Entry 4L7Z (X-ray diffraction, 2.50 A resolution); this record covers chains B and E of the 6 polymer chains in the assembly.

[Chain B (and E)]
Molecule: HpcH/HpaI aldolase
From: Chloroflexus aurantiacus
Notes: EC 4.1.3.24; chain E of this document is another copy of the same molecule, construct and numbering; everything in this record applies to it too
Reference sequence: A9WC35 (A9WC35_CHLAA); numbering as in UniProt (aligned over 1-348)
Sequence (348 residues; row label = number of the first residue in the row):
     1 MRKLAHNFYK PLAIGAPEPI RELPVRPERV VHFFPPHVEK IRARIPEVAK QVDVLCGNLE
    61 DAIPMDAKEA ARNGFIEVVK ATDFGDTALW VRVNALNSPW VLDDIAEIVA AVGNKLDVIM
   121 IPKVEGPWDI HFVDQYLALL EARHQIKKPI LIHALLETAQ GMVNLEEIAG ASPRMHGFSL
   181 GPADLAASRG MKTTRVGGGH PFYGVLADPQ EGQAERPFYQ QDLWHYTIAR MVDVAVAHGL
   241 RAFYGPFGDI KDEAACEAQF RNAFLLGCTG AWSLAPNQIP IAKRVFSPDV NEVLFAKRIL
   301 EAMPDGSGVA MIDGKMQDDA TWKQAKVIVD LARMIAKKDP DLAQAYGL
Not modelled in the structure: 1, 210-215 (chain E: 1, 210-214)
From the paper describing this entry:
  - binding site for 2-amino-2-hydroxymethyl-propane-1,3-diol: Gln221, Asp222
  - catalytic residues: Arg92, Asp318 (proposed by the authors, not directly observed)
  - specificity-determining residues: Ala183 (by similarity / conservation)

[Chain B / chain E interface]
Contacting residue pairs (23):
  Arg2(B) - Arg2(E)  hydrogen bond (side chain-backbone)
  Arg2(B) - Lys3(E)  hydrogen bond (side chain-backbone)
  Arg2(B) - Leu4(E)
  Lys3(B) - Arg2(E)  hydrogen bond (backbone-side chain)
  Leu4(B) - Ala237(E)
  Leu4(B) - His238(E)
  Ala5(B) - Phe8(E)  hydrophobic
  Ala5(B) - Tyr9(E)
  His6(B) - Tyr9(E)  hydrogen bond (backbone-side chain)
  His6(B) - Ala237(E)  hydrogen bond (side chain-backbone)
  His6(B) - His238(E)
  Phe8(B) - Ala5(E)  hydrophobic
  Tyr9(B) - Ala5(E)
  Tyr9(B) - His6(E)  hydrogen bond (side chain-backbone)
  Ile14(B) - Gly308(E)
  Ile14(B) - Asp318(E)
  Ala237(B) - Leu4(E)
  Ala237(B) - His6(E)  hydrogen bond (backbone-side chain)
  His238(B) - Leu4(E)
  His238(B) - His6(E)
  Gly239(B) - His6(E)
  Gly308(B) - Ile14(E)
  Asp318(B) - Ile14(E)
Other interface residues (no listed pair), chain B (16 interface residues in all): Lys10, Val309, Met316
Other interface residues (no listed pair), chain E (17 interface residues in all): Gly239, Val309, Met316, Asp319, Lys323

[Summary]
The interface between chain B and chain E involves 16 residues on one side and 17 on the other, with 7
hydrogen bonds. Among the polar pairs are Arg2(B)-Arg2(E), Arg2(B)-Lys3(E) and His6(B)-Tyr9(E). The paper
reports catalytic residues Arg92(B) and Asp318(B); a binding site for 2-amino-2-hydroxymethyl-propane-1,3-diol
at Gln221(B) and Asp222(B).
Chain B and chain E are both HpcH/HpaI aldolase (Chloroflexus aurantiacus); the structure, Crystal Structure
of Chloroflexus aurantiacus malyl-CoA lyase, was determined by X-ray diffraction together with 4L80, 4L9Y and
4L9Z from the same study.
